2YKP - chains A and C of the 3 polymer chains in the assembly; structure by X-ray diffraction, 3.10 A resolution.

# Chain A (and C)
Name: Line-1 ORF1P
Source organism: Homo sapiens
Notes: chain C of this document is another copy of the same molecule, construct and numbering; everything in this record applies to it too
Reference sequence: Q15605 (Q15605_HUMAN); residues 104-326 here = UniProt positions 104-326
Sequence (229 residues; each row starts with the number of its first residue):
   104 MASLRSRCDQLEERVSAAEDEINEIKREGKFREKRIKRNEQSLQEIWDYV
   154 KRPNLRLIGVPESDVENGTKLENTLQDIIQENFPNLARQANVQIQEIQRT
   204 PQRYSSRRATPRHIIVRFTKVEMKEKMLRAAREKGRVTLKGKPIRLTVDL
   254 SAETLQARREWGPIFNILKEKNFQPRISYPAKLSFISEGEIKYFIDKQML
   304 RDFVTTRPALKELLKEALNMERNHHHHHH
Unresolved in the structure: 104-109, 190-194, 205-210, 324-332 (chain C: 104-108, 166-168, 188-194, 204-211, 324-332)
Construct notes: engineered mutation Met104 (Cys in Q15605), Ala105 (Arg in Q15605), Ala121 (Met in Q15605), Ile125 (Met in Q15605), Ile128 (Met in Q15605); expression tag (327-332)

# Chain A / chain C interface
Pairs across the interface - 45 pairs, chain A then chain C:
  Cys111(A) with Cys111(C), hydrophobic
  Leu114(A) with Leu114(C), hydrophobic
  Glu115(A) with Leu114(C); Arg117(C), salt bridge
  Val118(A) with Leu114(C), hydrophobic; Arg117(C)
  Ser119(A) with Arg117(C), hydrogen bond
  Glu122(A) with Arg117(C), salt bridge
  Ile125(A) with Ala121(C); Glu124(C); Ile125(C), hydrophobic; Ile128(C), hydrophobic
  Ile128(A) with Ile128(C), hydrophobic
  Lys129(A) with Glu124(C), salt bridge; Ile128(C)
  Gly132(A) with Arg135(C)
  Glu136(A) with Arg135(C); Arg138(C), salt bridge
  Ile139(A) with Arg135(C); Arg138(C); Ile139(C), hydrophobic; Asn142(C)
  Lys140(A) with Arg138(C)
  Asn142(A) with Asn142(C)
  Glu143(A) with Arg138(C), salt bridge; Asn142(C)
  Leu146(A) with Asn142(C); Ser145(C); Leu146(C), hydrophobic
  Ile149(A) with Ile149(C), hydrophobic
  Trp150(A) with Ser145(C), hydrogen bond; Glu148(C); Ile149(C), hydrophobic
  Val153(A) with Tyr152(C), hydrophobic
  Asn157(A) with Tyr152(C), hydrogen bond
  Glu175(A) with Lys223(C), salt bridge
  Ile197(A) with Lys223(C)
  Gln198(A) with Pro156(C); Thr222(C); Lys223(C); Val224(C), hydrogen bond (backbone-backbone)
  Glu199(A) with Arg155(C), salt bridge; Val224(C)
  Gln201(A) with Arg155(C)
  Arg220(A) with Tyr152(C)
Interface residues without a listed pair, chain C (24 interface residues in all): Val153, Gln198, Arg220

# Overview
Chain A and chain C form an interface of 26 and 24 residues respectively; the contacts include 4 hydrogen
bonds and 7 salt bridges. Among the polar pairs are Glu115(A)-Arg117(C), Glu122(A)-Arg117(C) and
Lys129(A)-Glu124(C).
Both chains are Line-1 ORF1P (Homo sapiens). Entry 2YKP (Structure of the human LINE-1 ORF1p trimer) was
determined by X-ray diffraction together with 2YKO and 2YKQ from the same study.
